8G02 - chains G and F of the 6 polymer chains in the assembly; structure by electron microscopy, 3.50 A resolution.

== Chain G ==
Protein: Lysis protein E
From: Escherichia phage phiX174
Notes: engineered mutation(s): Gly insertion position 2
UniProtKB: P03639 (LYS_BPPHS); residue numbers follow UniProt; this construct covers 2-91
Amino-acid sequence (98 residues; row label = number of the first residue in the row; numbering starts at 0):
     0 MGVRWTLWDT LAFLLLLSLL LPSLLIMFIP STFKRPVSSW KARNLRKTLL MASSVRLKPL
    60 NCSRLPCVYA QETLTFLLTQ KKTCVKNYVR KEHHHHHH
Not modelled in the structure: 0, 66-97
Sequence notes: insertion (1); conflict Arg-42 (Leu in P03639), Arg-89 (Gln in P03639); expression tag (92-97)
Swiss-Prot annotation at these positions:
  - mutagenesis: Asp-8 (D8A: Delayed lysis onset), Ala-11 (A11S: Delayed lysis onset), Phe-12 (F12A: Delayed lysis onset), Leu-18 (L18A: Loss of ability to insert in the host membrane), Leu-19 (L19A: Delayed lysis onset), Leu-20 (L20A: Delayed lysis onset), Pro-21 (P21A: Loss of E-mediated host lysis; P21G: Loss of E-mediated host lysis; P21S: Loss of E-mediated host lysis; P21V: Loss of E-mediated host lysis), Leu-23 (L23A: Delayed lysis onset), Met-26 (M26A: Delayed lysis onset), Phe-27 (F27A: Delayed lysis onset), Pro-29 (P29A: Delayed lysis onset), Lys-46 (K46A: Delayed lysis onset)

== Chain F ==
Protein: Peptidyl-prolyl cis-trans isomerase
From: Escherichia coli K-12
Notes: EC 5.2.1.8
UniProtKB: D6IEN4 (D6IEN4_ECOLX); residue numbers follow UniProt; this construct covers 1-154
Amino-acid sequence (154 residues; row label = number of the first residue in the row):
     1 MKVAKDLVVS LAYQVRTEDG VLVDESPVSA PLDYLHGHGS LISGLETALE GHEVGDKFDV
    61 AVGANDAYGQ YDENLVQRVP KDVFMGVDEL QVGMRFLAET DQGPVPVEIT AVEDDHVVVD
   121 GNHMLAGQNL KFNVEVVAIR EATEEELAHG HVHG
Not modelled in the structure: 150-154

== Chain G / chain F interface ==
Residue-residue contacts - 19 pairs, chain G then chain F:
  Ser-37(G) / Asp-72(F)  hydrogen bond
  Ser-38(G) / Asp-72(F)  hydrogen bond (backbone-side chain)
  Trp-39(G) / Gln-102(F)
  Lys-40(G) / Val-105(F)
  Ala-41(G) / Asn-74(F)
  Ala-41(G) / Leu-75(F)  hydrophobic
  Asn-43(G) / Thr-100(F)
  Asn-43(G) / Gln-102(F)
  Leu-44(G) / Leu-75(F)
  Leu-44(G) / Ala-98(F)  hydrophobic
  Leu-44(G) / Val-105(F)  hydrophobic
  Leu-44(G) / Val-107(F)  hydrophobic
  Arg-45(G) / Gln-77(F)
  Thr-47(G) / Glu-99(F)
  Thr-47(G) / Thr-100(F)
  Leu-48(G) / Arg-78(F)
  Leu-48(G) / Val-79(F)  hydrophobic
  Ala-51(G) / Val-83(F)  hydrophobic
  Ser-53(G) / Asp-82(F)
Other interface residues (no listed pair), chain G (13 interface residues in all): Arg-55
Other interface residues (no listed pair), chain F (16 interface residues in all): Pro-80, Met-85

== In short ==
13 residues of chain G face 16 of chain F across their interface; the contacts include 2 hydrogen bonds. Polar
contacts include Ser-37(G)/Asp-72(F) and Ser-38(G)/Asp-72(F). Curated annotation (UniProt) lists 12
mutagenesis sites on chain G.
Chain G is Lysis protein E (Escherichia phage phiX174) and chain F is Peptidyl-prolyl cis-trans isomerase
(Escherichia coli K-12); the structure, YES Complex - E. coli MraY, Protein E PhiX174, E. coli SlyD, was
determined by electron microscopy (same publication as 8G01).
